PDB entry 2ZPF | X-ray diffraction, 1.48 A resolution | chains A and B

# Chain A
Name: Nitrile hydratase subunit alpha
Organism: Rhodococcus erythropolis
Notes: EC 4.2.1.84
UniProt: P13448 (NHAA_RHOER); residues 1-206 here correspond to UniProt positions 2-207 (UniProt number = residue number + 1)
Sequence (206 residues; each row starts with the number of its first residue):
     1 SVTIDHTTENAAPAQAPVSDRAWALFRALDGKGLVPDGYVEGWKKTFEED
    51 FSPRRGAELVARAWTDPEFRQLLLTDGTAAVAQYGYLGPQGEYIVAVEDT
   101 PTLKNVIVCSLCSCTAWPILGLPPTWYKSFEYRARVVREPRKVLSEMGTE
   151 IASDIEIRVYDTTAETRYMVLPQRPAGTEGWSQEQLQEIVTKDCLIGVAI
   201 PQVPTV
Not modelled in the structure: 1-8, 205-206
Modified residues: Cys-112 (3-sulfinoalanine; CSD); Cys-114 (s-hydroxycysteine; CSO)
Swiss-Prot annotation at these positions:
  - binding site (Fe(3+)): Cys-109, Cys-112, Ser-113, Cys-114
  - modified residue: Cys-112 (Cysteine sulfinic acid (-SO2H)), Cys-114 (Cysteine sulfenic acid (-SOH))
Bound ions: Fe ion: Cys-109, Cys-112, Ser-113, Cys-114 (together with nitric oxide)
Ligand contacts:
  - nitric oxide (NO): Gln-90, Cys-109, Cys-112, Ser-113, Cys-114
  - tert-butyl isocyanide (TB0): Gln-90, Cys-112, Ser-113, Trp-117
From the paper describing this entry:
  - post-translational modification sites: Cys-112, Cys-114

# Chain B
Name: Nitrile hydratase subunit beta
Organism: Rhodococcus erythropolis
Notes: EC 4.2.1.84
UniProt: P13449 (NHAB_RHOER); numbering as in UniProt (aligned over 1-212)
Sequence (212 residues; each row starts with the number of its first residue):
     1 MDGVHDLAGVQGFGKVPHTVNADIGPTFHAEWEHLPYSLMFAGVAELGAF
    51 SVDEVRYVVERMEPRHYMMTPYYERYVIGVATLMVEKGILTQDELESLAG
   101 GPFPLSRPSESEGRPAPVETTTFEVGQRVRVRDEYVPGHIRMPAYCRGRV
   151 GTISHRTTEKWPFPDAIGHGRNDAGEEPTYHVKFAAEELFGSDTDGGSVV
   201 VDLFEGYLEPAA
Not modelled in the structure: 212
Swiss-Prot annotation at these positions:
  - natural variant: Met-40 (M40V: In strain: ACV2)
Ligand contacts: tert-butyl isocyanide (TB0): Tyr-37, Met-40, Val-52, Val-55, Arg-56, Tyr-72, Tyr-76
From the paper describing this entry:
  - conformationally variable residues (side-chain flip): Met-40

# Interface between chain A and chain B
Residue-residue contacts (172; chain A residue first):
  Asn-10(A) with Arg-65(B), hydrogen bond
  Ala-12(A) with Met-69(B), hydrophobic
  Pro-13(A) with His-66(B); Met-69(B)
  Ala-14(A) with Pro-102(B); Pro-104(B)
  Gln-15(A) with His-66(B), hydrogen bond; Glu-74(B); Pro-102(B); Pro-104(B)
  Ala-16(A) with Ala-99(B); Gly-101(B); Pro-102(B), hydrogen bond (backbone-backbone)
  Val-18(A) with Trp-32(B), hydrophobic; Glu-74(B)
  Ser-19(A) with Trp-32(B)
  Asp-20(A) with Ala-99(B)
  Arg-21(A) with Glu-74(B), salt bridge; Ile-78(B); Pro-102(B); Phe-103(B)
  Ala-22(A) with Trp-32(B), hydrophobic; Leu-35(B); Val-77(B), hydrophobic
  Trp-23(A) with Glu-31(B); Trp-32(B); Leu-35(B), hydrophobic
  Ala-24(A) with Leu-95(B); Leu-98(B), hydrophobic; Ala-99(B)
  Leu-25(A) with Leu-39(B), hydrophobic; Val-77(B); Ala-81(B), hydrophobic; Leu-90(B), hydrophobic; Leu-95(B), hydrophobic
  Phe-26(A) with Leu-39(B), hydrophobic
  Arg-27(A) with Leu-98(B), hydrogen bond (side chain-backbone)
  Ala-28(A) with Leu-90(B), hydrophobic; Leu-98(B)
  Leu-29(A) with Met-84(B), hydrophobic; Leu-90(B), hydrophobic
  Lys-32(A) with Ile-89(B); Leu-90(B); Glu-94(B), salt bridge
  Leu-34(A) with Leu-47(B); Ile-89(B), hydrophobic
  Tyr-39(A) with Ser-38(B); Phe-41(B), hydrogen bond (side chain-backbone); Ala-42(B), hydrogen bond (side chain-backbone); Glu-46(B)
  Val-40(A) with His-34(B); Ser-38(B); Leu-39(B), hydrophobic
  Trp-43(A) with Ser-38(B); Phe-41(B), hydrophobic
  Lys-44(A) with His-34(B)
  Phe-47(A) with Thr-27(B); Phe-28(B), hydrophobic; Tyr-37(B), hydrophobic; Ser-38(B)
  Glu-48(A) with Phe-28(B)
  Pro-89(A) with Phe-41(B), hydrophobic
  Gln-90(A) with Arg-56(B)
  Tyr-93(A) with His-155(B), hydrogen bond; Thr-157(B); Thr-158(B), hydrogen bond (side chain-backbone); Glu-159(B); Trp-161(B), hydrophobic
  Val-95(A) with His-181(B)
  Ser-110(A) with His-5(B); Ala-8(B)
  Leu-111(A) with His-5(B); Asp-6(B); Arg-141(B)
  Cys-112(A) with Arg-56(B); Tyr-76(B); Arg-141(B)
  Ser-113(A) with Tyr-37(B); Tyr-72(B), hydrogen bond
  Cys-114(A) with Arg-56(B); Arg-141(B)
  Trp-117(A) with Tyr-37(B), hydrophobic; Phe-41(B), hydrophobic
  Leu-122(A) with Thr-27(B); Phe-28(B), hydrophobic; Tyr-37(B), hydrophobic; Tyr-73(B)
  Pro-124(A) with Ile-24(B), hydrophobic
  Trp-126(A) with Val-16(B), hydrophobic; Pro-17(B); His-18(B), hydrogen bond
  Lys-128(A) with Tyr-72(B); Tyr-73(B)
  Ser-129(A) with Pro-17(B)
  Phe-130(A) with Leu-7(B), hydrophobic; Phe-13(B), hydrophobic; Tyr-67(B), hydrophobic; Met-68(B); Arg-75(B)
  Glu-131(A) with Gly-14(B); Lys-15(B); Val-16(B)
  Tyr-132(A) with Val-16(B), hydrophobic
  Arg-133(A) with His-5(B), hydrogen bond (side chain-backbone); Leu-7(B); Ala-8(B); Tyr-67(B), hydrogen bond; Arg-75(B)
  Ala-134(A) with Leu-7(B); Ala-8(B); Gly-9(B), hydrogen bond (backbone-backbone); Val-10(B); Phe-13(B), hydrophobic
  Arg-135(A) with Phe-13(B); Gly-14(B), hydrogen bond (side chain-backbone); Lys-15(B)
  Val-137(A) with Tyr-145(B); Phe-190(B); Val-199(B)
  Arg-138(A) with Gly-9(B), hydrogen bond (side chain-backbone); Gln-11(B); Phe-190(B); Asp-193(B), salt bridge; Thr-194(B), hydrogen bond (backbone-side chain); Asp-195(B), hydrogen bond (backbone-backbone)
  Glu-139(A) with Asp-195(B)
  Pro-140(A) with Asp-195(B); Gly-196(B)
  Arg-141(A) with Asp-195(B), hydrogen bond (side chain-backbone)
  Lys-142(A) with Asp-195(B), hydrogen bond (backbone-side chain)
  Val-143(A) with Val-16(B), hydrophobic
  Glu-146(A) with Lys-15(B)
  Met-147(A) with His-18(B); Thr-19(B); Val-20(B), hydrogen bond (backbone-backbone)
  Thr-149(A) with Val-20(B)
  Glu-156(A) with Gly-197(B); Ser-198(B), hydrogen bond
  Ile-157(A) with Gly-197(B), hydrogen bond (backbone-backbone); Ser-198(B), hydrogen bond (backbone-backbone)
  Arg-158(A) with Lys-183(B); Ser-198(B), hydrogen bond; Val-200(B)
  Val-159(A) with Ser-198(B), hydrogen bond (backbone-backbone); Val-199(B); Val-200(B), hydrogen bond (backbone-backbone)
  Tyr-160(A) with Val-200(B)
  Asp-161(A) with Tyr-145(B), hydrogen bond; Val-200(B), hydrogen bond (backbone-backbone); Asp-202(B)
  Thr-162(A) with Arg-141(B)
  Thr-163(A) with Arg-141(B), hydrogen bond (backbone-side chain); Pro-143(B); Val-201(B); Asp-202(B), hydrogen bond (side chain-backbone)
  Ala-164(A) with Thr-179(B); Asp-202(B); Phe-204(B), hydrophobic
  Glu-165(A) with Trp-161(B); Asp-202(B)
  Thr-166(A) with Thr-157(B); His-181(B), hydrogen bond; Asp-202(B), hydrogen bond
  Arg-167(A) with Arg-56(B)
  Tyr-168(A) with His-181(B), hydrogen bond
  Thr-191(A) with Asn-21(B), hydrogen bond
  Lys-192(A) with Ile-24(B)
  Asp-193(A) with His-18(B), salt bridge; Val-20(B); Asn-21(B), hydrogen bond (side chain-backbone)
  Val-198(A) with Val-20(B)
  Ala-199(A) with Val-20(B), hydrophobic
Other interface residues (no listed pair), chain A (80 interface residues in all): Val-35, Pro-36, Cys-109, Pro-123, Gly-148
Other interface residues (no listed pair), chain B (82 interface residues in all): Met-40, Val-80, Arg-156, Leu-203

# Summary
The interface between chain A and chain B involves 80 residues on one side and 82 on the other; the contacts
include 35 hydrogen bonds and 4 salt bridges. Polar pairs include Arg-21(A)/Glu-74(B), Lys-32(A)/Glu-94(B) and
Arg-138(A)/Asp-193(B). From the paper: modification sites Cys-112(A) and Cys-114(A); conformational
variability at Met-40(B).
Here chain A is Nitrile hydratase subunit alpha and chain B is Nitrile hydratase subunit beta, both from
Rhodococcus erythropolis. Entry 2ZPF (Complex of Fe-type nitrile hydratase with tert-butylisonitrile,
photo-activated for 18min at 293K) was determined by X-ray diffraction together with 2ZPB, 2ZPE, 2ZPG, 2ZPH
and 2ZPI from the same study.
